Entry 6CNB (electron microscopy, 4.10 A resolution (low resolution: residue-level contacts below are approximate; hydrogen-bond / salt-bridge calls are withheld)); this record covers chains A and O of the 21 polymer chains in the assembly.

Chain A:
Name: DNA-directed RNA polymerase III subunit RPC1
From: Saccharomyces cerevisiae (strain ATCC 204508 / S288c)
Notes: EC 2.7.7.6
Reference sequence: P04051 (RPC1_YEAST); numbering as in UniProt (aligned over 1-1460)
Sequence (1460 residues; row label = number of the first residue in the row):
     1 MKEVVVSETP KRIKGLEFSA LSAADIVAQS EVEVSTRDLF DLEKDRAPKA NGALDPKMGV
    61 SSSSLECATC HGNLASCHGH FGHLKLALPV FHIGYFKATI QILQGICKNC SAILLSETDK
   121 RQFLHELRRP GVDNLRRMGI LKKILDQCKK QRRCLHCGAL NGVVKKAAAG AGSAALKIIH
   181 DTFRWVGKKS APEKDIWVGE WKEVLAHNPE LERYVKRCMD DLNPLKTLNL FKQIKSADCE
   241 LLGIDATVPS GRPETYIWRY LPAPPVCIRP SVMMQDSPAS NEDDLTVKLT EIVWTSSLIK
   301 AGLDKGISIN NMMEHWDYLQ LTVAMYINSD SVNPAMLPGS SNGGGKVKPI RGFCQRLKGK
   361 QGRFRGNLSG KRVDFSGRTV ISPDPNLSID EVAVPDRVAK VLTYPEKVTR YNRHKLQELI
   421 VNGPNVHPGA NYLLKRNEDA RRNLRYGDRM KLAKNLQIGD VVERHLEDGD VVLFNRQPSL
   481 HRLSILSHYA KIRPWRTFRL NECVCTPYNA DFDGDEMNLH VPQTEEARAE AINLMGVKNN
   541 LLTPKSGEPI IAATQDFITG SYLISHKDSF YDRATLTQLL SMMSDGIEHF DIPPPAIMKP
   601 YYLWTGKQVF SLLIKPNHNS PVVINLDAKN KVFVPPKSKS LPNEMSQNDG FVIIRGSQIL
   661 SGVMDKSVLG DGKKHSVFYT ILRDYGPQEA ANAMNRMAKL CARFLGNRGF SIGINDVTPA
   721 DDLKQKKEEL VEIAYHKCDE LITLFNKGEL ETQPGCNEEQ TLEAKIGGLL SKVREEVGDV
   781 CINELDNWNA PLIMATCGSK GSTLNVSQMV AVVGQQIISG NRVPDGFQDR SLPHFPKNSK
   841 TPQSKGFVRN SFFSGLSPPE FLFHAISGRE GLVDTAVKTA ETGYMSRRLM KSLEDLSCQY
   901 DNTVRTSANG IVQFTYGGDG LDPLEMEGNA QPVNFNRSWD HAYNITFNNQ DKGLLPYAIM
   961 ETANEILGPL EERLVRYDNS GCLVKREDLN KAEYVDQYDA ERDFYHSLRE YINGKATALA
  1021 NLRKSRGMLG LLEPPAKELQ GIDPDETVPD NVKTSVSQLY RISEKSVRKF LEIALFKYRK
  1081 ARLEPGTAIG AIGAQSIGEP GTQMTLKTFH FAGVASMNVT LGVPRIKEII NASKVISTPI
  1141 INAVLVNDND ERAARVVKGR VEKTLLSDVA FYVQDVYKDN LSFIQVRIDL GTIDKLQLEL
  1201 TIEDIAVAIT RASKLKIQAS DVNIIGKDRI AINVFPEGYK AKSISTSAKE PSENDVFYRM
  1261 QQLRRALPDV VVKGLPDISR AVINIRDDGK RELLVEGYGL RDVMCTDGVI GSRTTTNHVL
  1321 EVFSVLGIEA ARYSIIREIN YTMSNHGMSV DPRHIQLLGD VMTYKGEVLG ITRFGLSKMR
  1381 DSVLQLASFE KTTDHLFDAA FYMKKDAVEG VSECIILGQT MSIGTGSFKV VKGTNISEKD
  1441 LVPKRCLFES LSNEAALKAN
Disordered / not traced: 1, 1101-1116, 1237-1251
Curated features (UniProtKB/Swiss-Prot):
  - region: Pro858 to Glu870 (Bridging helix)
  - binding site (Zn(2+)): Cys67, Cys70, Cys77, His80, Cys107, Cys110, Cys154
  - binding site (Mg(2+)): Asp511, Asp513, Asp515
  - mutagenesis: Thr506 (T506I: Temperature-sensitive), Asn509 (N509Y: Temperature-sensitive), Asn518 (N518Q: Temperature-sensitive)
Metal / ion sites: Zn2+ site 1: Cys67, Cys70, Cys77, His80; Zn2+ site 2: Cys107, Cys110, Cys154, Cys157

Chain O:
Name: DNA-directed RNA polymerase III subunit RPC3
From: Saccharomyces cerevisiae (strain ATCC 204508 / S288c)
Reference sequence: P32349 (RPC3_YEAST); residues 1-654 here = UniProt positions 1-654
Sequence (654 residues; numbered 1 to 654; the number before each row is that of its first residue):
     1 MDELLGEALS AENQTGESTV ESEKLVTPED VMTISSLEQR TLNPDLFLYK ELVKAHLGER
    61 AASVIGMLVA LGRLSVRELV EKIDGMDVDS VKTTLVSLTQ LRCVKYLQET AISGKKTTYY
   121 YYNEEGIHIL LYSGLIIDEI ITQMRVNDEE EHKQLVAEIV QNVISLGSLT VEDYLSSVTS
   181 DSMKYTISSL FVQLCEMGYL IQISKLHYTP IEDLWQFLYE KHYKNIPRNS PLSDLKKRSQ
   241 AKMNAKTDFA KIINKPNELS QILTVDPKTS LRIVKPTVSL TINLDRFMKG RRSKQLINLA
   301 KTRVGSVTAQ VYKIALRLTE QKSPKIRDPL TQTGLLQDLE EAKSFQDEAE LVEEKTPGLT
   361 FNAIDLARHL PAELDLRGSL LSRKPSDNKK RSGSNAAASL PSKKLKTEDG FVIPALPAAV
   421 SKSLQESGDT QEEDEEEEDL DADTEDPHSA SLINSHLKIL ASSNFPFLNE TKPGVYYVPY
   481 SKLMPVLKSS VYEYVIASTL GPSAMRLSRC IRDNKLVSEK IINSTALMKE KDIRSTLASL
   541 IRYNSVEIQE VPRTADRSAS RAVFLFRCKE THSYNFMRQN LEWNMANLLF KKEKLKQENS
   601 TLLKKANRDD VKGRENELLL PSELNQLKMV NERELNVFAR LSRLLSLWEV FQMA
Disordered / not traced: 1-30, 372-448, 611-618
Curated features (UniProtKB/Swiss-Prot):
  - region: Leu581 to Leu602 (Leucine-zipper)
  - modified residue: Thr27 (Phosphothreonine), Ser392 (Phosphoserine), Ser394 (Phosphoserine)

How chain A and chain O interact:
Contacting residue pairs (88; chain A residue first):
  Ser22(A) - Leu42(O)
  Ala24(A) - Leu37(O)
  Asp25(A) - Glu38(O)
  Val27(A) - Val31(O)
  Val27(A) - Leu37(O)
  Lys108(A) - His572(O)
  Asn109(A) - Thr571(O)
  Glu117(A) - Arg73(O)
  Glu117(A) - Glu212(O)
  Lys120(A) - Arg73(O)
  Arg121(A) - Arg73(O)
  Arg121(A) - Tyr119(O)
  Arg128(A) - Leu71(O)
  Arg128(A) - Glu78(O)
  Arg153(A) - Gln337(O)
  Arg153(A) - Asp338(O)
  Arg153(A) - Leu339(O)
  Leu155(A) - Leu335(O)
  Leu155(A) - Leu336(O)
  Leu155(A) - Gln337(O)
  His156(A) - Gln332(O)
  Gly158(A) - Leu339(O)
  Leu160(A) - Leu339(O)
  Ala167(A) - Arg557(O)
  Ser173(A) - Arg557(O)
  Ser173(A) - Ser558(O)
  Ala174(A) - Arg557(O)
  Ile179(A) - Arg557(O)
  Trp197(A) - Gln549(O)
  Trp197(A) - Arg567(O)
  Glu200(A) - Lys515(O)
  Glu200(A) - Leu516(O)
  Trp201(A) - Leu516(O)
  Trp201(A) - Val551(O)
  Trp201(A) - Leu565(O)
  Val204(A) - Leu516(O)
  His207(A) - Ile521(O)
  Leu211(A) - Val551(O)
  Val215(A) - Pro552(O)
  Val215(A) - Arg553(O)
  Cys218(A) - Glu550(O)
  Cys218(A) - Val551(O)
  Cys218(A) - Pro552(O)
  Met219(A) - Gln549(O)
  Asp220(A) - Gln549(O)
  Asp220(A) - Arg567(O)
  Asp221(A) - Glu550(O)
  Leu225(A) - Ile541(O)
  Lys226(A) - Glu547(O)
  Asn229(A) - Asn544(O)
  Gln233(A) - Asn575(O)
  Lys235(A) - Pro44(O)
  Lys235(A) - Asp45(O)
  Lys235(A) - Glu582(O)
  Ser236(A) - Val69(O)
  Ser236(A) - Ala70(O)
  Ala237(A) - Val69(O)
  Ala237(A) - Ala70(O)
  Ala237(A) - Leu71(O)
  Glu240(A) - Leu71(O)
  Thr247(A) - Met67(O)
  Ser250(A) - Leu42(O)
  Gly251(A) - Leu42(O)
  Arg252(A) - Leu42(O)
  Arg252(A) - Asn43(O)
  Arg252(A) - Pro44(O)
  Glu254(A) - Leu42(O)
  Arg259(A) - Thr41(O)
  Leu303(A) - Ala538(O)
  Leu303(A) - Arg542(O)
  Asp304(A) - Ser535(O)
  Lys305(A) - Lys531(O)
  Lys305(A) - Arg534(O)
  Lys305(A) - Ser535(O)
  Gly306(A) - Arg534(O)
  Ile307(A) - Glu530(O)
  Ile307(A) - Arg534(O)
  Ser308(A) - Arg534(O)
  Ile309(A) - Glu519(O)
  Ile309(A) - Phe564(O)
  Ile309(A) - Phe566(O)
  Asn310(A) - Ser560(O)
  Asn310(A) - Ala562(O)
  Asn310(A) - Phe564(O)
  Met312(A) - Ala538(O)
  Met313(A) - Phe564(O)
  Glu314(A) - Ala559(O)
  Asp317(A) - Ala559(O)
Interface residues without a listed pair, chain A (69 interface residues in all): Ala28, Leu88, Ser116, Thr118, Gln151, Glu203, Asn208, Asn223, Leu230, Ala246, Val248, Tyr260, Lys300
Interface residues without a listed pair, chain O (63 interface residues in all): Arg40, Asp213, Ser518, Leu537, Ser539, Ile548, Thr554, Val563, Lys569, Phe576

In short:
The interface between chain A and chain O involves 69 residues on one side and 63 on the other. Curated
annotation (UniProt) lists 7 Zn2+-binding residues, 3 Mg2+-binding residues and 3 mutagenesis sites on chain
A.
Here chain A is DNA-directed RNA polymerase III subunit RPC1 and chain O is DNA-directed RNA polymerase III
subunit RPC3, both from Saccharomyces cerevisiae (strain ATCC 204508 / S288c). Entry 6CNB (Yeast RNA
polymerase III initial transcribing complex) was determined by electron microscopy together with 6CNC, 6CND
and 6CNF from the same study.
